Entry 2HUG (solution NMR); this record covers chains A and B.

# Chain A
Molecule: Signal recognition particle 43 kDa protein, chloroplast
Source organism: Arabidopsis thaliana
Notes: fragment: Chromo-2 domain (residues 265-319)
Reference sequence: O22265 (SR43C_ARATH); residues 3-57 here correspond to UniProt positions 265-319 (UniProt number = residue number + 262)
Sequence (57 residues; row label = number of the first residue in the row):
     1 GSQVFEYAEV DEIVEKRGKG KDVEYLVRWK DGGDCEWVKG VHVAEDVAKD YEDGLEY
Sequence notes: expression tag (1-2)

# Chain B
Molecule: Signal recognition particle 54 kDa protein, chloroplast
Source organism: Arabidopsis thaliana
Notes: fragment: M-domain (residues 530-543)
Reference sequence: P37107 (SR54C_ARATH); residues 1-14 here correspond to UniProt positions 530-543 (UniProt number = residue number + 529)
Sequence (14 residues; numbered 1 to 14; the number before each row is that of its first residue):
     1 APPGTARRKR KADS

# Chain A / chain B interface
Residue-residue contacts - 29 pairs, chain A then chain B:
  Glu6(A) with Arg8(B)
  Tyr7(A) with Arg8(B)
  Ala8(A) with Ala6(B); Arg7(B); Arg8(B); Lys11(B)
  Val10(A) with Ala6(B)
  Lys21(A) with Lys11(B); Ala12(B)
  Val27(A) with Gly4(B); Thr5(B); Ala6(B)
  Trp29(A) with Pro3(B); Gly4(B)
  Glu36(A) with Pro3(B); Gly4(B)
  Trp37(A) with Thr5(B)
  Val38(A) with Thr5(B); Ala6(B); Lys11(B)
  Lys39(A) with Lys11(B)
  His42(A) with Arg10(B); Lys11(B); Ala12(B); Asp13(B)
  Val43(A) with Ala12(B); Asp13(B); Ser14(B)
  Ala44(A) with Ala12(B)
Also at the interface, not in a pair above, chain A (16 interface residues in all): Glu9, Val47

# Overview
16 residues of chain A and 11 residues of chain B are in contact.
Here chain A is Signal recognition particle 43 kDa protein, chloroplast and chain B is Signal recognition
particle 54 kDa protein, chloroplast, both from Arabidopsis thaliana. Entry 2HUG (3D Solution Structure of the
Chromo-2 Domain of cpSRP43 complexed with cpSRP54 peptide) was determined by solution NMR.
